7Q9P - chains B and E of the 9 polymer chains in the assembly; structure by electron microscopy, 4.50 A resolution (low resolution: residue-level contacts below are approximate; hydrogen-bond / salt-bridge calls are withheld).

# Chain B
Name: Spike glycoprotein
Source organism: Severe acute respiratory syndrome coronavirus 2
UniProt: P0DTC2 (SPIKE_SARS2); aligned to UniProt positions 1-1202 over residues 1-1202 (the alignment contains insertions or deletions, so no single offset holds)
Chain sequence (1285 residues; row label = number of the first residue in the row):
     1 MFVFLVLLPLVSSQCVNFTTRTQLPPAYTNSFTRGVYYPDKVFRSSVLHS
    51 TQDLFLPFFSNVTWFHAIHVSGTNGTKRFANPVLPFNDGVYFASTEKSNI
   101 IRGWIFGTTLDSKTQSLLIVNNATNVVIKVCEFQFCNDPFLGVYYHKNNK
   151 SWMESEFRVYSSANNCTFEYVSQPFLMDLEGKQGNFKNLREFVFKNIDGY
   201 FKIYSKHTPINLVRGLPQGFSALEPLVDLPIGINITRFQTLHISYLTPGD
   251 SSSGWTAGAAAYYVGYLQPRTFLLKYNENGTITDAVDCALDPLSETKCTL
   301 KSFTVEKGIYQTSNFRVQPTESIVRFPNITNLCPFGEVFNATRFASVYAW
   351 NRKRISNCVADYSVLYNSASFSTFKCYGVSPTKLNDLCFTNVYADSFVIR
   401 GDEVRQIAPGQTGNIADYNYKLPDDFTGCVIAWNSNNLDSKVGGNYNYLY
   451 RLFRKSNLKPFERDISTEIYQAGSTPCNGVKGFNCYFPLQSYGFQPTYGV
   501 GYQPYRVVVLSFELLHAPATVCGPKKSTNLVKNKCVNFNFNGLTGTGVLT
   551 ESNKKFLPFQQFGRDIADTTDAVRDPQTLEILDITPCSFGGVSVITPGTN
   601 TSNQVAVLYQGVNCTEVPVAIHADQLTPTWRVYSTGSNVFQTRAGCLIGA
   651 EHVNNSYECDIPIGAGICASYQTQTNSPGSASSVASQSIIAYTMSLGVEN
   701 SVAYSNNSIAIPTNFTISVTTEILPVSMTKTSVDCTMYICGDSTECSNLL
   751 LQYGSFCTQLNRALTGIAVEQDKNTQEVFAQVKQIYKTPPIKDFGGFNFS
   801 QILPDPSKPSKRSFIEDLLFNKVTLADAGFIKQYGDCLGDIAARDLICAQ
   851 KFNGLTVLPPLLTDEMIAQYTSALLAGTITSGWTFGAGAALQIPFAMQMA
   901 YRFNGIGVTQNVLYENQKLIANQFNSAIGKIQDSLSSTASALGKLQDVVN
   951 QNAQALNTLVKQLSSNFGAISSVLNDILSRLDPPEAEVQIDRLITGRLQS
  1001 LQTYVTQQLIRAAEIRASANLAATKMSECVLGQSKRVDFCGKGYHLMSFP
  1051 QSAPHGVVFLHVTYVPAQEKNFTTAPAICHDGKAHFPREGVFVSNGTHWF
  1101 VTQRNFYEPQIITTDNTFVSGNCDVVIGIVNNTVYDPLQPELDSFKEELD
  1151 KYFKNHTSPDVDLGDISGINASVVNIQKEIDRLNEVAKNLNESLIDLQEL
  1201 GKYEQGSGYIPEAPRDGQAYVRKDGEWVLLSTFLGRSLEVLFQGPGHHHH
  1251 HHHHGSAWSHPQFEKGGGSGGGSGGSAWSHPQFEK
Not modelled in the structure: 1-12, 67-76, 174-185, 247-259, 620-637, 674-685, 825-851, 1145-1285
Construct notes: variant Phe18 (Leu in P0DTC2), Ala80 (Asp in P0DTC2), Gly215 (Asp in P0DTC2), Ile243 (Arg246 in P0DTC2), Asn414 (Lys417 in P0DTC2), Lys481 (Glu484 in P0DTC2), Tyr498 (Asn501 in P0DTC2), Gly611 (Asp614 in P0DTC2), Val698 (Ala701 in P0DTC2); conflict Gly679 (Arg682 in P0DTC2), Ser680 (Arg683 in P0DTC2), Ser682 (Arg685 in P0DTC2), Pro983 (Lys986 in P0DTC2), Pro984 (Val987 in P0DTC2); expression tag (1203-1285)
UniProt features mapped onto this chain:
  - glycosylation (N-linked (GlcNAc...) asparagine): Asn17 (complex), Asn61 (hybrid), Asn74 (complex), Asn122 (hybrid), Asn149 (complex), Asn165 (complex), Asn234 (high mannose), Asn331 (complex), Asn603 (hybrid)
Cystine bridges: Cys15-Cys136, Cys131-Cys166, Cys288-Cys298, Cys333-Cys358, Cys376-Cys429, Cys388-Cys522, Cys477-Cys485, Cys535-Cys587, Cys614-Cys646, Cys659-Cys668, Cys735-Cys757, Cys740-Cys746, Cys1029-Cys1040, Cys1079-Cys1123
Covalently attached groups: N-acetylglucosamine (NAG) linked to Asn61, Asn165, Asn279, Asn328, Asn340, Asn600, Asn613, Asn654, Asn706, Asn714, Asn798, Asn1071, Asn1095, Asn1131

# Chain E
Name: Beta-06 heavy chain
Source organism: Homo sapiens
Chain sequence (228 residues; each row starts with the number of its first residue):
     1 EVQLVESGPGLVKPSETLSLTCTVSGGSISSSSHYWGWIRQPPGKGLEWI
    51 GSIYYSESAYYNPSLKSRVTMSIDTSKNQFSLKLNSVTAADTAVYYCARV
   101 TEPRWTSCYFDYWGQGTLVTVSSASTKGPSVFPLAPSSKSTSGGTAALGC
   151 LVKDYFPEPVTVSWNSGALTSGVHTFPAVLQSSGLYSLSSVVTVPSSSLG
   201 TQTYICNVNHKPSNTKVDKKVEPKSCDK
Not modelled in the structure: 1, 124-228
Cystine bridges: Cys22-Cys97

# Interface between chain B and chain E
Residue-residue contacts (23):
  Val442(B) with Tyr35(E); Tyr54(E); Ser58(E); Ala59(E); Tyr60(E)
  Gly443(B) with Tyr60(E)
  Tyr446(B) with Trp105(E)
  Gly493(B) with Trp105(E)
  Gln495(B) with Tyr35(E); Glu102(E)
  Pro496(B) with Ser32(E); Tyr35(E); Tyr54(E)
  Thr497(B) with Ser33(E); His34(E); Tyr35(E); Tyr54(E); Glu102(E)
  Tyr498(B) with Glu102(E); Pro103(E); Arg104(E); Trp105(E)
  Tyr502(B) with Arg104(E)
Also at the interface, not in a pair above, chain B (12 interface residues in all): Lys441, Ser491, Gly499
Also at the interface, not in a pair above, chain E (13 interface residues in all): Ser56

# In short
The interface between chain B and chain E involves 12 residues on one side and 13 on the other. Covalently
linked N-acetylglucosamine: at Asn61(B), Asn165(B), Asn279(B), Asn328(B), Asn340(B) and Asn600(B) and 8 more.
Here chain B is Spike glycoprotein (Severe acute respiratory syndrome coronavirus 2) and chain E is Beta-06
heavy chain (Homo sapiens). Entry 7Q9P (Beta-06 fab in complex with SARS-CoV-2 beta-Spike glycoprotein) was
determined by electron microscopy (same publication as 7PS0, 7PS3, 7PS4 and 7Q9K).
